PDB entry 3HKM | X-ray diffraction, 1.98 A resolution | chain A

# Chain A
Molecule: Os03g0854200 protein
From: Oryza sativa Japonica Group
Notes: EC 3.1.13.-
Reference sequence: Q84T68 (Q84T68_ORYSJ); residue numbers follow UniProt; this construct covers 1-238
Chain sequence (246 residues; numbered 1 to 246; the number before each row is that of its first residue):
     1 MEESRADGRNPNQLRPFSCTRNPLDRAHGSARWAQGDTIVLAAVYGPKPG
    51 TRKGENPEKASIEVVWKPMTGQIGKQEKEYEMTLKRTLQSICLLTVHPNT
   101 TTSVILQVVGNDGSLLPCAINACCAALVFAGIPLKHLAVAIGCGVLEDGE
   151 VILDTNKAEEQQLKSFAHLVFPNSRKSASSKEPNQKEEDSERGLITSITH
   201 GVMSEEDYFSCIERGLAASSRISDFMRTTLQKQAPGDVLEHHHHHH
Disordered / not traced: 1-4, 174-193, 232-246
Construct notes: expression tag (239-246)
UniProt features mapped onto this chain:
  - mutagenesis: Lys75 to Gln76 (Loss of dsDNA- and ssRNA-binding. Loss of DNase and RNase activities), Glu160 (E160Q: Strongly reduces DNase activity)
What the authors report for this chain:
  - catalytic residues: Glu160
  - mutagenesis - E160Q: decreased catalytic activity on linear 309-bp dsDNA
  - mutagenesis - E160Q: decreased catalytic activity on 20-mer ssRNA
  - mutagenesis - K75E/Q76E: abolished binding to DNA
  - mutagenesis - K75E/Q76E: abolished binding to RNA
  - mutagenesis - K75E/Q76E: abolished catalytic activity on DNase
  - mutagenesis - K75E/Q76E: abolished catalytic activity on RNase

# Summary
Curated annotation (UniProt) lists 3 mutagenesis sites. The paper reports the catalytic residue Glu160; E160Q
reduces catalytic activity on linear 309-bp dsDNA.
Chain A is Os03g0854200 protein (Oryza sativa Japonica Group); the structure, Crystal Structure of rice(Oryza
sativa) Rrp46, was determined by X-ray diffraction, deposited together with 3KRN.
